PDB entry 2F16 | X-ray diffraction, 2.80 A resolution | chains D and E of the 28 polymer chains in the assembly

Chain D:
Molecule: Proteasome component PUP2
Source organism: Saccharomyces cerevisiae
Notes: EC 3.4.25.1
UniProt: P32379 (PSA5_YEAST); the construct lacks a stretch of the UniProt sequence and is renumbered around it, so the offset changes along the chain: 9-123 = UniProt 9-123; 125-144 = UniProt 131-150; 145-180 = UniProt 152-187; 184-202 = UniProt 191-209; 3 more segments
Chain sequence (242 residues; row label = number of the first residue in the row; note: 7 numbers in that range are skipped by the numbering (no residue carries them; nothing is unmodelled there); a row labelled like 12A-12G holds insertion residues (12A, then the next letters in order)):
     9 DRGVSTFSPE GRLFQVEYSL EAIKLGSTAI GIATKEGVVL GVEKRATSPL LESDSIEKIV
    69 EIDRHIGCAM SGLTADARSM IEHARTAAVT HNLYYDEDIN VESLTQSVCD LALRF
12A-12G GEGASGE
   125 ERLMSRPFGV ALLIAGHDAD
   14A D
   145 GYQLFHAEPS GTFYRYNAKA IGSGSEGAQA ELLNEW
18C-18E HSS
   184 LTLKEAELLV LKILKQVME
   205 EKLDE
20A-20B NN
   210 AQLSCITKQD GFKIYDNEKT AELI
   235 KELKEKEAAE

Chain E:
Molecule: Proteasome component PRE5
Source organism: Saccharomyces cerevisiae
Notes: EC 3.4.25.1
UniProt: P40302 (PSA1_YEAST); the construct has insertions or renumbered stretches relative to UniProt, so the offset changes along the chain: 4-60 = UniProt 2-58; 63-180 = UniProt 59-176; 183-204 = UniProt 183-204; 210-233 = UniProt 211-234
Chain sequence (233 residues; numbered 4 to 233 plus 10 insertion-coded residues; 7 numbers in that range are skipped by the numbering (no residue carries them; nothing is unmodelled there); the number before each row is that of its first residue; a row labelled like 18A-18F holds insertion residues (18A, then the next letters in order)):
     4 FRNNYDGDTV TFSPTGRLFQ VEYALEAIKQ GSVTVGLRSN THAVLVALKR NADELSS
    63 YQKKIIKCDE HMGLSLAGLA PDARVLSNYL RQQCNYSSLV FNRKLAVERA GHLLCDKAQK
   123 NTQSYGGRPY GVGLLIIGYD KSGAHLLEFQ PSGNVTELYG TAIGARSQGA KTYLERTL
18A-18F DTFIKI
   183 DGNPDELIKA GVEAISQSLR DE
   206 SL
 2B-2E TVDN
   210 LSIAIVGKDT PFTIYDGEAV AKYI

How chain D and chain E interact:
Contacting residue pairs - 52 pairs, chain D then chain E:
  Gly12C(D) - Tyr127(E)
  Gly12C(D) - Gly128(E)
  Gly12C(D) - Gly129(E)  hydrogen bond (backbone-backbone)
  Ala12D(D) - Gly128(E)
  Ala12D(D) - Gly129(E)
  Ser12E(D) - Asn123(E)  hydrogen bond (backbone-side chain)
  Ser12E(D) - Ser126(E)
  Ser12E(D) - Gly129(E)
  Ser13(D) - Gly128(E)
  Ser13(D) - Arg130(E)
  Thr14(D) - Gly10(E)
  Thr14(D) - Gln23(E)
  Phe15(D) - Gln23(E)  hydrogen bond (backbone-side chain)
  Phe15(D) - Tyr26(E)
  Phe15(D) - Ala27(E)  hydrophobic
  Phe15(D) - Leu81(E)  hydrophobic
  Phe15(D) - Arg130(E)
  Phe15(D) - Pro131(E)
  Ser16(D) - Tyr26(E)
  Pro17(D) - Arg5(E)
  Pro17(D) - Tyr26(E)  hydrophobic
  Pro17(D) - Glu29(E)
  Glu18(D) - Gln33(E)  hydrogen bond (backbone-side chain)
  Gly19(D) - Tyr26(E)
  Gly19(D) - Ala30(E)
  Arg20(D) - Gln33(E)  hydrogen bond
  Leu21(D) - Arg130(E)
  Gln114(D) - Arg86(E)  hydrogen bond
  Asp118(D) - Arg86(E)  salt bridge
  Leu121(D) - Pro83(E)  hydrophobic
  Leu121(D) - Arg130(E)
  Ser154(D) - Pro83(E)
  Gly155(D) - Pro83(E)
  Thr156(D) - Pro83(E)
  Tyr158(D) - Arg53(E)  hydrogen bond (side chain-backbone)
  Tyr158(D) - Ala55(E)
  Tyr158(D) - Ser59(E)
  Tyr158(D) - Ser60(E)
  Tyr158(D) - Gln64(E)
  Arg159(D) - Leu58(E)
  Arg159(D) - Ser59(E)
  Arg159(D) - Ser60(E)  hydrogen bond (backbone-backbone)
  Tyr160(D) - Ala55(E)
  Tyr160(D) - Asp56(E)  hydrogen bond
  Tyr160(D) - Leu58(E)
  Tyr160(D) - Ser59(E)
  Asn161(D) - Leu58(E)  hydrogen bond (backbone-backbone)
  Ala162(D) - Leu58(E)
  Gln173(D) - Asp56(E)
  Gln173(D) - Leu58(E)
  Leu176(D) - Leu58(E)
  Leu177(D) - Leu58(E)  hydrophobic
Other interface residues (no listed pair), chain D (30 interface residues in all): Arg10, Gly11, Phe157, Lys163
Other interface residues (no listed pair), chain E (31 interface residues in all): Asp9, Asn54, Ala82, Asp84, Lys122, Gly133

In short:
Chain D and chain E form an interface of 30 and 31 residues respectively; the contacts include 10 hydrogen
bonds and 1 salt bridge. Among the polar pairs are Asp118(D)-Arg86(E), Ser12E(D)-Asn123(E) and
Phe15(D)-Gln23(E).
Chain D is Proteasome component PUP2 and chain E is Proteasome component PRE5, both from Saccharomyces
cerevisiae; the structure, Crystal structure of the yeast 20S proteasome in complex with bortezomib, was
determined by X-ray diffraction.
